5C2U - chains B and A; structure by X-ray diffraction, 1.55 A resolution.

Chain B:
Name: Nanobody
From: Camelus dromedarius
Notes: fragment: Nanobody; antibody fragment or engineered binder
Amino-acid sequence (131 residues; numbered -6 to 124; the number before each row is that of its first residue; numbers below 1 keep their minus sign (Ala-6 is residue -6)):
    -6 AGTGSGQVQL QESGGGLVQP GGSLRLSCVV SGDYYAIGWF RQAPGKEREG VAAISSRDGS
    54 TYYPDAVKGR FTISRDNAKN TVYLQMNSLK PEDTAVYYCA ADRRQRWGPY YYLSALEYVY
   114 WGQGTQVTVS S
Unresolved in the structure: -6 to 0
Cystine bridges: Cys21-Cys92

Chain A:
Name: Nup54
From: Xenopus laevis
Notes: fragment: Nup54 ferredoxin-like domain
UniProtKB: K9ZTJ6 (K9ZTJ6_XENLA); residue numbers follow UniProt; this construct covers 212-349
Amino-acid sequence (143 residues; row label = number of the first residue in the row):
   207 GSMGTNKDED GLISLIFNKK ESDIRGQQQQ LVESLHKVLG GHQTLTVNVE GVKTKADNQT
   267 EVIIYVVERS PNGTSRRVGA SALFSYFEQA HIKANMQSLG VTGAMAQTEL SPVQIKQLIQ
   327 NPLSGVDPII WEQAKVDNPD PER
Unresolved in the structure: 207-213, 330-349
Construct notes: expression tag (207-211); conflict Ser304 (Gln in K9ZTJ6)

Chain B / chain A interface:
Pairs across the interface - 45 pairs, chain B then chain A:
  Asp26(B) - Pro318(A)
  Asp26(B) - Ile321(A)
  Asp26(B) - Lys322(A)  salt bridge
  Tyr27(B) - Ile321(A)
  Ser49(B) - Ile325(A)
  Arg50(B) - Glu294(A)  salt bridge
  Arg50(B) - Leu324(A)
  Arg50(B) - Pro328(A)  hydrogen bond (side chain-backbone)
  Asp95(B) - Glu315(A)
  Arg96(B) - Thr314(A)
  Arg96(B) - Glu315(A)  hydrogen bond (backbone-side chain)
  Arg96(B) - Leu316(A)  hydrogen bond (backbone-backbone)
  Arg96(B) - Ile321(A)
  Arg97(B) - Ala312(A)
  Arg97(B) - Gln313(A)
  Arg97(B) - Thr314(A)
  Arg97(B) - Glu315(A)  salt bridge
  Gln98(B) - Phe290(A)
  Gln98(B) - Met311(A)
  Gln98(B) - Ala312(A)  hydrogen bond (backbone-backbone)
  Gln98(B) - Leu316(A)
  Gln98(B) - Leu324(A)
  Arg99(B) - Phe290(A)
  Arg99(B) - Ala310(A)
  Trp100(B) - Phe290(A)
  Trp100(B) - Phe293(A)
  Trp100(B) - Glu294(A)
  Trp100(B) - Lys299(A)
  Trp100(B) - Val307(A)  hydrophobic
  Trp100(B) - Thr308(A)
  Trp100(B) - Gly309(A)
  Trp100(B) - Ala310(A)  hydrogen bond (backbone-backbone)
  Gly101(B) - Thr308(A)
  Tyr103(B) - Ile222(A)  hydrophobic
  Tyr103(B) - Lys261(A)
  Tyr103(B) - Gln265(A)
  Tyr104(B) - Ser220(A)
  Tyr104(B) - Leu221(A)
  Tyr104(B) - Ile222(A)
  Tyr104(B) - Glu267(A)  hydrogen bond
  Tyr104(B) - Gly309(A)
  Tyr104(B) - Ala310(A)
  Tyr104(B) - Met311(A)  hydrophobic
  Glu110(B) - Met311(A)
  Tyr113(B) - Glu315(A)  hydrogen bond
Interface residues without a listed pair, chain B (18 interface residues in all): Tyr28, Pro102, Val112
Interface residues without a listed pair, chain A (29 interface residues in all): Ser287, Gln303, Leu329

In short:
18 residues of chain B and 29 residues of chain A are in contact; the contacts include 7 hydrogen bonds and 3
salt bridges. Among the polar pairs are Asp26(B)-Lys322(A), Arg50(B)-Glu294(A) and Arg97(B)-Glu315(A).
Here chain B is Nanobody (Camelus dromedarius) and chain A is Nup54 (Xenopus laevis). Entry 5C2U
(Ferredoxin-like domain of nucleoporin Nup54 bound to a nanobody) was determined by X-ray diffraction.
